PDB entry 1AIS | X-ray diffraction, 2.10 A resolution | chains C and A of the 4 polymer chains in the assembly

Chain C:
Molecule: 17-nt DNA strand
Sequence (17 nucleotides; row label = number of the first residue in the row):
  1401 AACTTACTTT XXAAAGC
Modified residues: 5IU (5-iodo-2'-deoxyuridine-5'-monophosphate) at position 1411; 5IU (5-iodo-2'-deoxyuridine-5'-monophosphate) at position 1412

Chain A:
Protein: Protein (tata-binding protein)
Source organism: Pyrococcus woesei
Reference sequence: P62001 (TBP_PYRWO); residue numbers follow UniProt; this construct covers 1-181
Chain sequence (182 residues; each row starts with the number of its first residue):
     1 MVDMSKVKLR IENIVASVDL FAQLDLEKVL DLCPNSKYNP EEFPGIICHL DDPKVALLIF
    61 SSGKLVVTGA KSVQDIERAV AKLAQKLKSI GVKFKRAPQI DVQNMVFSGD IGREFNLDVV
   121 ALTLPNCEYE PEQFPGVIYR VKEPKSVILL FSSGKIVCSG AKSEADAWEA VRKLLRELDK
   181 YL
Disordered / not traced: 182
Construct notes: insertion (182)
Disulfide bonds: Cys33-Cys48

Interface between chain C and chain A:
Pairs across the interface - 30 pairs, chain C then chain A:
  DT1408(C) with Gln133(A), phosphate contact; Phe134(A), base contact
  DT1409(C) with Phe134(A), base contact; Leu149(A), base contact
  DT1410(C) with Arg140(A), hydrogen bond to the phosphate; Val147(A), phosphate contact; Leu149(A), base contact; Ser159(A), hydrogen bond to the base
  5IU_1411(C) with Asn104(A), base contact; Val106(A), base contact; Arg140(A), salt bridge to the phosphate; Val147(A), sugar contact; Ser159(A), sugar contact; Gly160(A), phosphate contact
  5IU_1412(C) with Val15(A), base contact; Gln103(A), sugar contact; Asn104(A), sugar contact; Lys145(A), salt bridge to the phosphate; Lys162(A), sugar contact
  DA1413(C) with Val15(A), base contact; Val66(A), base contact; Gln103(A), sugar contact
  DA1414(C) with Phe43(A), base contact; Leu58(A), base contact; Phe60(A), sugar contact; Ser62(A), phosphate contact; Val66(A), sugar contact
  DA1415(C) with Pro44(A), base contact; Ser62(A), hydrogen bond to the phosphate; Lys64(A), phosphate contact
Other interface residues (no listed pair), chain A (23 interface residues in all): Ser17, Ile138, Val157

Summary:
8 residues of chain C and 23 residues of chain A are in contact; the contacts include 3 hydrogen bonds and 2
salt bridges. Among the polar pairs are DT1410(C)-Ser159(A), DT1410(C)-Arg140(A) and DA1415(C)-Ser62(A).
Chain C is a 17-nt DNA strand and chain A is Protein (tata-binding protein) (Pyrococcus woesei); the
structure, Tata-binding protein/transcription factor (ii)b/tata-box complex from pyrococcus woesei, was
determined by X-ray diffraction.
